6BOV - chains A and V of the 3 polymer chains in the assembly; structure by X-ray diffraction, 1.98 A resolution.

# Chain A
Protein: DNA-(apurinic or apyrimidinic site) lyase
From: Homo sapiens
Notes: EC 3.1.-.-, 4.2.99.18
UniProt: P27695 (APEX1_HUMAN); residue numbers follow UniProt; this construct covers 1-318
Sequence (318 residues; each row starts with the number of its first residue):
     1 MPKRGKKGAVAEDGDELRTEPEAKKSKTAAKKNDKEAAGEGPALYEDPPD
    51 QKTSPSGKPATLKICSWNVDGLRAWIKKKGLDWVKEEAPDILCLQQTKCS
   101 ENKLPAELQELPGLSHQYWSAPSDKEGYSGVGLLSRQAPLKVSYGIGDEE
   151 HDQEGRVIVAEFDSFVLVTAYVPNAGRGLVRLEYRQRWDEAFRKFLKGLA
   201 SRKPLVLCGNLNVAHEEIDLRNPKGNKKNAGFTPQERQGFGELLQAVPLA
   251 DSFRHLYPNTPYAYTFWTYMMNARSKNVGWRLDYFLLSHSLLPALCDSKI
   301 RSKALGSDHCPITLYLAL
Disordered / not traced: 1-42, 148-153
Sequence notes: engineered mutation Gln96 (Glu in P27695), Ala138 (Cys in P27695), Asn210 (Asp in P27695)
Reported in the primary citation:
  - mutagenesis - E96Q/D210N: abolished catalytic activity (citing earlier work)

# Chain V
Molecule: 21-nt DNA strand
Sequence (21 nucleotides; each row starts with the number of its first residue):
     1 GGATCCGTCGAACGCATCAGC

# Interface between chain A and chain V
Residue-residue contacts (21):
  Asp70(A) - DG14(V)  sugar contact
  Gly71(A) - DG14(V)  phosphate contact
  Gly71(A) - DC15(V)  phosphate contact
  Leu72(A) - DC15(V)  phosphate contact
  Arg73(A) - DC15(V)  hydrogen bond to the phosphate
  Arg73(A) - DA16(V)  salt bridge to the phosphate
  Ala74(A) - DG14(V)  sugar contact
  Ala74(A) - DC15(V)  hydrogen bond to the phosphate
  Lys78(A) - DG14(V)  salt bridge to the phosphate
  Lys98(A) - DG14(V)  base contact
  Lys98(A) - DC15(V)  sugar contact
  Gly127(A) - DC15(V)  phosphate contact
  Gly127(A) - DA16(V)  sugar contact
  Lys224(A) - DC5(V)  salt bridge to the phosphate
  Lys228(A) - DG7(V)  salt bridge to the phosphate
  Tyr269(A) - DA12(V)  sugar contact
  Tyr269(A) - DC13(V)  sugar contact
  Met270(A) - DG10(V)  base contact
  Met270(A) - DA11(V)  sugar contact
  Met270(A) - DA12(V)  sugar contact
  Met271(A) - DG10(V)  base contact
Also at the interface, not in a pair above, chain A (14 interface residues in all): Arg177

# In short
Chain A and chain V form an interface of 14 and 9 residues respectively, with 2 hydrogen bonds and 4 salt
bridges. Polar contacts include Arg73(A)-DC15(V), Ala74(A)-DC15(V) and Arg73(A)-DA16(V). From the paper:
E96Q/D210N of chain A abolish catalytic activity.
Chain A is DNA-(apurinic or apyrimidinic site) lyase (Homo sapiens) and chain V is a 21-nt DNA strand; the
structure, Human APE1 substrate complex with an A/G mismatch adjacent the THF, was determined by X-ray
diffraction together with 6BOQ, 6BOR, 6BOS, 6BOT, 6BOU and 6BOW from the same study.
